6CP7 - chains 7 and U of the 16 polymer chains in the assembly; structure by electron microscopy, 4.10 A resolution (low resolution: residue-level contacts below are approximate; hydrogen-bond / salt-bridge calls are withheld).

[Chain 7]
Name: ATP synthase subunit d, mitochondrial
From: Saccharomyces cerevisiae (strain ATCC 204508 / S288c)
Reference sequence: P30902 (ATP7_YEAST); residues 1-173 here correspond to UniProt positions 2-174 (UniProt number = residue number + 1)
Sequence (173 residues; row label = number of the first residue in the row):
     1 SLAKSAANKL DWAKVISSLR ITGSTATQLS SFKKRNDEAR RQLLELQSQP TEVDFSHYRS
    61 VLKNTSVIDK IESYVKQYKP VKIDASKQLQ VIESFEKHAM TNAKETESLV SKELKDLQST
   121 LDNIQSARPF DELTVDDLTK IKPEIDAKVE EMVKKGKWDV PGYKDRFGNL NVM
Disordered / not traced: 1-106
Curated features (UniProtKB/Swiss-Prot):
  - modified residue: Ser1 (N-acetylserine)

[Chain U]
Name: ATP synthase subunit f, mitochondrial
From: Saccharomyces cerevisiae (strain ATCC 204508 / S288c)
Reference sequence: Q06405 (ATPK_YEAST); residues 1-95 here correspond to UniProt positions 7-101 (UniProt number = residue number + 6)
Sequence (95 residues; numbered 1 to 95; the number before each row is that of its first residue):
     1 VSTLIPPKVV SSKNIGSAPN AKRIANVVHF YKSLPQGPAP AIKANTRLAR YKAKYFDGDN
    61 ASGKPLWHFA LGIIAFGYSM EYYFHLRHHK GAEEH
Disordered / not traced: 1-18, 87-95

[How chain 7 and chain U interact]
Pairs across the interface (14):
  Thr120(7) with Val27(U)
  Ile124(7) with Phe30(U)
  Ala127(7) with Ser33(U); Pro35(U)
  Arg128(7) with Pro35(U)
  Pro129(7) with Leu34(U); Gly37(U)
  Glu132(7) with Gly37(U)
  Asp137(7) with Leu34(U)
  Lys140(7) with Lys32(U)
  Ile141(7) with Val28(U); Lys32(U)
  Lys142(7) with Val28(U); His29(U)
Also at the interface, not in a pair above, chain 7 (12 interface residues in all): Ser126, Leu138
Also at the interface, not in a pair above, chain U (11 interface residues in all): Ala25, Gln36

[Summary]
12 residues of chain 7 face 11 of chain U across their interface.
Here chain 7 is ATP synthase subunit d, mitochondrial and chain U is ATP synthase subunit f, mitochondrial,
both from Saccharomyces cerevisiae (strain ATCC 204508 / S288c). Entry 6CP7 (Monomer yeast ATP synthase Fo
reconstituted in nanodisc generated from masked refinement) was determined by electron microscopy together
with 6CP3, 6CP5 and 6CP6 from the same study.
